9AZW - chain A; structure by X-ray diffraction, 1.55 A resolution.

# Chain A
Molecule: Beta-lactamase
Source organism: Pseudomonas aeruginosa
Notes: EC 3.5.2.6
UniProtKB: A0A0K0QVE0 (A0A0K0QVE0_PSEAI); residue numbers follow UniProt; this construct covers 1-369
Sequence (369 residues; numbered 1 to 369; the number before each row is that of its first residue):
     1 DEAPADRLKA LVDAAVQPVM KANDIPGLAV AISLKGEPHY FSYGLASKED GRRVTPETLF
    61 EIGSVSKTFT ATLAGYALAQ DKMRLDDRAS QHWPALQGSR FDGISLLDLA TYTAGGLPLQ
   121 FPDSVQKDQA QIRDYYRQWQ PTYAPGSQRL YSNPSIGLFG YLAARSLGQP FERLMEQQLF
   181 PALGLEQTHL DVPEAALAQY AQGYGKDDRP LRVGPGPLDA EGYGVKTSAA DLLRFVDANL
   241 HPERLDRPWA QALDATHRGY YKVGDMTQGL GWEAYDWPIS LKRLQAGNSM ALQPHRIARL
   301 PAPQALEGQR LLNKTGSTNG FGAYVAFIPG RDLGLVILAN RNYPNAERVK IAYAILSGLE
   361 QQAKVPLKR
Disordered / not traced: 1-4, 361-369
Covalent attachments: taniborbactam (KJK) linked to Ser64
Small-molecule neighbours: taniborbactam (KJK; (3R)-3-[2-[4-(2-azanylethylamino)cyclohexyl]ethanoylamino]-2-oxidanyl-3,4-dihydro-1,2-benzoxaborinine-8-carboxylic acid): Gly63, Lys67, Leu119, Gln120, Tyr151, Asn153, Val213, Tyr223, Lys314, Thr315, Gly316, Ser317, Thr318, Asn319, Asn345, Arg348

# Summary
Taniborbactam is covalently linked to Ser64.
Chain A is Beta-lactamase (Pseudomonas aeruginosa); the structure, Crystal structure of PDC-88 beta-lactamase
in complex with taniborbactam, was determined by X-ray diffraction together with 9AZU and 9AZY from the same
study.
